Entry 6M95 (X-ray diffraction, 1.80 A resolution); this record covers chain A.

[Chain A]
Molecule: Mitogen-activated protein kinase 14
Organism: Homo sapiens
Notes: EC 2.7.11.24
UniProtKB: Q16539 (MK14_HUMAN); numbering as in UniProt (aligned over 1-360)
Chain sequence (388 residues; numbered -27 to 360; the number before each row is that of its first residue; numbers below 1 keep their minus sign (Met-27 is residue -27)):
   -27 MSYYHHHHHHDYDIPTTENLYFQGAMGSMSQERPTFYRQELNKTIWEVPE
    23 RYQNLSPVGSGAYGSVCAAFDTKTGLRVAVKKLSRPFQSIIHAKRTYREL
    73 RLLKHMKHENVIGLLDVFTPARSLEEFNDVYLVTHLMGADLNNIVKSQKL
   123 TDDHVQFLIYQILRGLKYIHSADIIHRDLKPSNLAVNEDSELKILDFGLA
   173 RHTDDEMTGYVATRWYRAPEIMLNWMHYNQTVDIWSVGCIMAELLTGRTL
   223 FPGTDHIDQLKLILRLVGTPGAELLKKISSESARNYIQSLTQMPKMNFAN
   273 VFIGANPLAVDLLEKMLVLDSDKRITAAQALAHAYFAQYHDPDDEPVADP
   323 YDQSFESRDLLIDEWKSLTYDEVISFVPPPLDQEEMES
Disordered / not traced: -27 to 4, 169-183, 353-360
Construct notes: initiating methionine (-27); expression tag (-26 to 0); conflict Ser119 (Cys in Q16539), Ser162 (Cys in Q16539)
Residues lining bound ligands: J8S ((4-benzylpiperidin-1-yl)[2-methoxy-4-(methylsulfanyl)phenyl]methanone): Val30, Gly31, Tyr35, Val38, Ala51, Val52, Lys53, Leu75, Ile84, Leu86, Leu104, Val105, Thr106, His107, Leu108, Met109, Gly110, Ala111, Asp112, Asn115, Ser154, Leu156, Ala157, Leu167
Swiss-Prot annotation at these positions:
  - motif: Thr180 to Tyr182 (TXY)
  - active site: Asp168 (Proton acceptor)
  - binding site (ATP): Val30 to Val38, Lys53
  - modified residue: Ser2 (N-acetylserine), Thr16 (Phosphothreonine), Lys53 (N6-acetyllysine), Lys152 (N6-acetyllysine), Thr180 (Phosphothreonine), Tyr182 (Phosphotyrosine), Thr263 (Phosphothreonine), Tyr323 (Phosphotyrosine)
  - natural variant: Ala51 (A51V: In a gastric adenocarcinoma sample), Pro322 (P322R: In a lung adenocarcinoma sample)
  - mutagenesis: Ala34 (A34V: Lowered kinase activity), Lys53 (K53R: Loss of kinase activity), Lys54 (K54R: Impairs MAP2K6/MKK6-dependent autophosphorylation), Tyr69 (Y69H: Lowered kinase activity), Asp168 (D168A: Loss of kinase activity), Thr175 (T175A: No effect on either the kinase activity or tyrosine phosphorylation), Asp176 (D176A: Emulation of the active state. Increase in activity; when associated with S-327 or L-327), Asp177 (D177A: Loss of kinase activity), Thr180 (T180E: Loss of kinase activity), Tyr182 (Y182F: Loss of kinase activity), Ala320 (A320T: Lowered kinase activity), Phe327 (F327L: Emulation of the active state. Increase in activity; when associated with A-176; F327S: Emulation of the active state. Increase in activity; when associated with A-176), 1 further mutagenesis entry in UniProt

[Overview]
Bound to chain A: compound J8S. UniProt lists active-site residue Asp168, 10 ATP-binding residues and 13
mutagenesis sites.
Chain A is Mitogen-activated protein kinase 14 (Homo sapiens); the structure, Structure-based Design,
Synthesis, and Biological Evaluation of Imidazo[4,5-b]pyridine-2-one based p38 MAP Kinase Inhibitors by
scaffold hopping ..., was determined by X-ray diffraction together with 6M9L from the same study.
